4QF7 - chain A; structure by X-ray diffraction, 1.48 A resolution.

Chain A:
Molecule: Phospholipase A2 VRV-PL-VIIIa
From: Daboia russellii pulchella
Notes: EC 3.1.1.4
UniProt: D0VX11 (D0VX11_9SAUR); the construct has insertions or renumbered stretches relative to UniProt, so the offset changes along the chain: 1-14 = UniProt 1-14; 16-56 = UniProt 15-55; 67-86 = UniProt 58-77; 88-122 = UniProt 78-112; 1 more segments
Sequence (121 residues; each row starts with the number of its first residue; note: 12 numbers in that range are skipped by the numbering (no residue carries them; nothing is unmodelled there)):
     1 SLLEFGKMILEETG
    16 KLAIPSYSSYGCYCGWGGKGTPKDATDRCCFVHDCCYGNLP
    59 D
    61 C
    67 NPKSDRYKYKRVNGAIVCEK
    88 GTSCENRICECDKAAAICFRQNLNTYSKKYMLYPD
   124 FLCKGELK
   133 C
Disulfide bonds: Cys27-Cys126, Cys29-Cys45, Cys44-Cys105, Cys50-Cys133, Cys51-Cys98, Cys61-Cys91, Cys84-Cys96
Residues lining bound ligands: corticosterone (C0R): Leu2, Leu3, Phe5, Gly6, Ile9, Ala18, Ile19, Tyr22, Ser23, Cys29, Gly30, Cys45, Phe106

In short:
Bound to chain A: corticosterone.
Chain A is Phospholipase A2 VRV-PL-VIIIa (Daboia russellii pulchella); the structure, Crystal Structure of the
Complex of Phospholipase A2 with Corticosterone at 1.48 A Resolution, was determined by X-ray diffraction
together with 4QEM, 4QER, 4QF8 and 4QGD from the same study.
